PDB entry 2ZAN | X-ray diffraction, 3.00 A resolution | chain A

# Chain A
Molecule: Vacuolar protein sorting-associating protein 4B
From: Mus musculus
Reference sequence: P46467 (VPS4B_MOUSE); numbering as in UniProt (aligned over 1-444)
Sequence (444 residues; numbered 1 to 444; the number before each row is that of its first residue):
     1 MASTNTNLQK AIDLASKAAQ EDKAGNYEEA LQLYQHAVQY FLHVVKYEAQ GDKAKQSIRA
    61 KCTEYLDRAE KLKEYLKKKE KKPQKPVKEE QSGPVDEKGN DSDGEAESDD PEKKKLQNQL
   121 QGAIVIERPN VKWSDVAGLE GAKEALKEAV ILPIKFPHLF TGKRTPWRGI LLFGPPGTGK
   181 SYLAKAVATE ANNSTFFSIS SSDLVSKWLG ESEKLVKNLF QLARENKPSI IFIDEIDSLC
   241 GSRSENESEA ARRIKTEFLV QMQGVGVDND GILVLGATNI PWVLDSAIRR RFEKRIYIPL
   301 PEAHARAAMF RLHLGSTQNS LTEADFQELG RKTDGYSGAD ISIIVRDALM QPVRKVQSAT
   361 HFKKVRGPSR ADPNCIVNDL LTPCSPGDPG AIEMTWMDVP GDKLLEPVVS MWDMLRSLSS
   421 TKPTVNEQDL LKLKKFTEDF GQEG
Disordered / not traced: 1-123, 203-211
Ion coordination: Mg2+: S181 (together with ATP)
Residues lining bound ligands: ATP (adenosine-5'-triphosphate): D135, V136, A137, L139, G174, P175, P176, G177, T178, G179, K180, S181, Y182, E235, N279, M309, H313, G338, A339, S342
UniProt features mapped onto this chain:
  - binding site (ATP): G174 to S181
  - modified residue (Phosphoserine): S102, S108, S410
  - mutagenesis: K180 (K180Q: Defective in ATP-binding. Causes membrane association. Induces vacuolation of endosomal compartments and impairs cholesterol sorting), E235 (E235Q: Defective in ATP-hydrolysis. Causes membrane-association. Induces vacuolation of endosomal compartments and impairs cholesterol and protein sorting. Increased perinuclear localization), R290 to R291 (Abolishes ATP-dependent oligomerization)

# In short
Bound to chain A: ATP. From UniProt: 8 ATP-binding residues and 4 mutagenesis sites.
Chain A is Vacuolar protein sorting-associating protein 4B (Mus musculus); the structure, Crystal structure of
mouse SKD1/VPS4B ATP-form, was determined by X-ray diffraction together with 2ZAM and 2ZAO from the same
study.
